6ZXK - chains H and I of the 10 polymer chains in the assembly; structure by electron microscopy, 3.80 A resolution.

# Chain H (and I)
Name: Lethal factor
Source organism: Bacillus anthracis
Notes: EC 3.4.24.83; chain I of this document is another copy of the same molecule, construct and numbering; everything in this record applies to it too
UniProt: P15917 (LEF_BACAN); residues -32 to 776 here correspond to UniProt positions 1-809 (UniProt number = residue number + 33)
Sequence (809 residues; each row starts with the number of its first residue; numbers below 1 keep their minus sign (Met-32 is residue -32)):
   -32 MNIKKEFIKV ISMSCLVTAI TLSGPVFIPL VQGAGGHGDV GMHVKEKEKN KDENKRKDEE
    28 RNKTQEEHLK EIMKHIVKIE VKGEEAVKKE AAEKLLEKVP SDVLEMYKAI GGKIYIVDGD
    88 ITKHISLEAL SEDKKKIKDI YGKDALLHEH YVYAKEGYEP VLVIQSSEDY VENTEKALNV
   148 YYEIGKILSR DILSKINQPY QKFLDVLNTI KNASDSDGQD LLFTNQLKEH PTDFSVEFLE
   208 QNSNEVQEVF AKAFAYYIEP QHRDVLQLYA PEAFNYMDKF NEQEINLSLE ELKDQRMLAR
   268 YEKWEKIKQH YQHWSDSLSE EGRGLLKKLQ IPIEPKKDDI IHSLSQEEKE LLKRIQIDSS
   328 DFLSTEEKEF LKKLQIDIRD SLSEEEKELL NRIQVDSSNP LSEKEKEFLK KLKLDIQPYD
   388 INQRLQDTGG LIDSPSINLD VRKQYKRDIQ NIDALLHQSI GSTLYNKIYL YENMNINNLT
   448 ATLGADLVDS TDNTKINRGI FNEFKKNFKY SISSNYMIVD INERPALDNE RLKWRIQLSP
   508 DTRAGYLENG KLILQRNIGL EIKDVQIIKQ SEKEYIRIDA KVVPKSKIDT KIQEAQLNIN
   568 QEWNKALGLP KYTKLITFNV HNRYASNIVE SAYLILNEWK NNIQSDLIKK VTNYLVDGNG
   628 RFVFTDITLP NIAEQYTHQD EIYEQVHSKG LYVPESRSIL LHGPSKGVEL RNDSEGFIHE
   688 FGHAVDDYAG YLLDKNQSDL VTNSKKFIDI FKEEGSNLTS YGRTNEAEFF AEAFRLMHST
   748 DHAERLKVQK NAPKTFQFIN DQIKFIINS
Disordered / not traced: -32 to 51, 346-368, 774-776 (chain I: -32 to 31, 339-342, 346-367, 398-400, 430-432, 774-776)
UniProt features mapped onto this chain:
  - region: Arg263 to Gln297 (IIA)
  - active site: Glu687 (Proton acceptor)
  - binding site (Zn(2+)): His686, His690, Tyr728, Glu735

# Interface between chain H and chain I
Residue-residue contacts (9):
  Lys572(H) - Glu52(I)  salt bridge
  Lys572(H) - Asp85(I)  salt bridge
  Leu576(H) - Tyr82(I)
  Pro577(H) - Lys80(I)
  Pro577(H) - Ile81(I)
  Pro577(H) - Tyr82(I)  hydrophobic
  Lys578(H) - Leu63(I)
  Lys578(H) - Ile81(I)  hydrogen bond (backbone-backbone)
  Tyr579(H) - Leu63(I)
Also at the interface, not in a pair above, chain I (8 interface residues in all): Lys75, Ile83

# In short
The interface between chain H and chain I involves 5 residues on one side and 8 on the other; the contacts
include 1 hydrogen bond and 2 salt bridges. Among the polar pairs are Lys572(H)-Glu52(I), Lys572(H)-Asp85(I)
and Lys578(H)-Ile81(I).
Chain H and chain I are both Lethal factor (Bacillus anthracis); the structure, Fully-loaded anthrax lethal
toxin in its heptameric pre-pore state and PA7LF(2+1B) arrangement, was determined by electron microscopy
(same publication as 6ZXJ and 6ZXL).
